PDB entry 8EOF | electron microscopy, 3.30 A resolution | chains D and E of the 9 polymer chains in the assembly

== Chain D ==
Molecule: DNA-directed RNA polymerase subunit beta'
Organism: Mycobacterium tuberculosis H37Rv
Notes: EC 2.7.7.6
Reference sequence: P9WGY7 (RPOC_MYCTU); residues 1-1316 here = UniProt positions 1-1316
Amino-acid sequence (1316 residues; numbered 1 to 1316; the number before each row is that of its first residue):
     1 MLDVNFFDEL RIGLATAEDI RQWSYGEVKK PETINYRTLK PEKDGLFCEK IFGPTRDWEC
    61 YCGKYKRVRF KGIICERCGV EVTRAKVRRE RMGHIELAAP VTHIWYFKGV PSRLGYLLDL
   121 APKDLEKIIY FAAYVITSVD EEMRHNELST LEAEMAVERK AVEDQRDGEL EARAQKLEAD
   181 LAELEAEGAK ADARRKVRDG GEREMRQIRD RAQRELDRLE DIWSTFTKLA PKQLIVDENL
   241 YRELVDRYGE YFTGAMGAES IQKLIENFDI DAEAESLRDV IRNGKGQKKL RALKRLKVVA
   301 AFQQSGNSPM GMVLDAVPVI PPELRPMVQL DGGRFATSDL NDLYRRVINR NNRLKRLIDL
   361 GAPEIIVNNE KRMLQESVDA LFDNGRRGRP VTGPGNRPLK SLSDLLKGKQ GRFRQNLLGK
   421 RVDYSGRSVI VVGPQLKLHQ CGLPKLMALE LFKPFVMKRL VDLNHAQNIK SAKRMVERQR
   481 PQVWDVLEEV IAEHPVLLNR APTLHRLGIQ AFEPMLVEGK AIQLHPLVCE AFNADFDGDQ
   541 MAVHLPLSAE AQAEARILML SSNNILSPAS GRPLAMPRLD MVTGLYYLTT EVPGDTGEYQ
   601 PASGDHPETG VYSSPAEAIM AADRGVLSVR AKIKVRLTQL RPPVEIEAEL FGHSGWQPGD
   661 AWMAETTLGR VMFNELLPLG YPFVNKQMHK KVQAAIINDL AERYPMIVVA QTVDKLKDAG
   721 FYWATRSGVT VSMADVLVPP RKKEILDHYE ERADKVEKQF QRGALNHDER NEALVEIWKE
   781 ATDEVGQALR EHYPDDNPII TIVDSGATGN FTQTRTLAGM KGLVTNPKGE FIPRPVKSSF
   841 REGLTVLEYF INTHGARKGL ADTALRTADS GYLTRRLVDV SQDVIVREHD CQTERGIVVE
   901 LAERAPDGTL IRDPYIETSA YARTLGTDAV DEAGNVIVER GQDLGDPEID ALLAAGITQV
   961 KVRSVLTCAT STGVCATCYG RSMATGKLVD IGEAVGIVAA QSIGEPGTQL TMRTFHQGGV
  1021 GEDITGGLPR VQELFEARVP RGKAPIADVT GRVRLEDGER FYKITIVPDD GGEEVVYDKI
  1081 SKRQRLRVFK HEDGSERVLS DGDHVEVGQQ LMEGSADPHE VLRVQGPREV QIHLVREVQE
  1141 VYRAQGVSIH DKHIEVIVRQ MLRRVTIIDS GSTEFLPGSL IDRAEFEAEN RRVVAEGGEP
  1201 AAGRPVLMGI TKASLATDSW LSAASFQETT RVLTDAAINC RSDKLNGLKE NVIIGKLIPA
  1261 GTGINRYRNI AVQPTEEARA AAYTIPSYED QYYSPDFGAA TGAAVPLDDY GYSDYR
Unresolved in the structure: 1, 1014-1024, 1283-1316
Metal / ion sites: Zn2+ site 1: Cys60, Cys62, Cys75, Cys78; Mg2+: Asp535, Asp537, Asp539 (shared with 1 residue of chain R); Zn2+ site 2: Cys891, Cys968, Cys975, Cys978
Swiss-Prot annotation at these positions:
  - binding site (Zn(2+)): Cys60, Cys62, Cys75, Cys78, Cys891, Cys968, Cys975, Cys978
  - binding site (Mg(2+)): Asp535, Asp537, Asp539

== Chain E ==
Molecule: DNA-directed RNA polymerase subunit omega
Organism: Mycobacterium tuberculosis H37Rv
Notes: EC 2.7.7.6
Reference sequence: P9WGY5 (RPOZ_MYCTU); residue numbers follow UniProt; this construct covers 1-110
Amino-acid sequence (110 residues; row label = number of the first residue in the row):
     1 MSISQSDASL AAVPAVDQFD PSSGASGGYD TPLGITNPPI DELLDRVSSK YALVIYAAKR
    61 ARQINDYYNQ LGEGILEYVG PLVEPGLQEK PLSIALREIH ADLLEHTEGE
Unresolved in the structure: 1-26, 110

== Chain D / chain E interface ==
Residue-residue contacts - 54 pairs, chain D then chain E:
  His439(D) - Leu33(E)
  His439(D) - Thr36(E)
  Arg459(D) - Gln88(E)  hydrogen bond
  Glu489(D) - Lys90(E)
  Val490(D) - Lys90(E)  hydrogen bond (backbone-side chain)
  Ala492(D) - Lys90(E)  hydrogen bond (backbone-side chain)
  Glu493(D) - Gly34(E)
  Glu493(D) - Ser93(E)  hydrogen bond
  Glu513(D) - Ile35(E)
  Glu550(D) - Ala58(E)
  Glu550(D) - Arg62(E)  salt bridge
  Ala553(D) - Val54(E)  hydrophobic
  Ala553(D) - Leu92(E)
  Glu554(D) - Val54(E)
  Arg556(D) - Ile35(E)
  Arg556(D) - Ser93(E)
  Arg556(D) - Leu96(E)
  Leu558(D) - Lys50(E)
  Leu558(D) - Tyr51(E)  hydrophobic
  Leu560(D) - Ile35(E)  hydrophobic
  Asn563(D) - Ile40(E)
  Met706(D) - Ile40(E)  hydrophobic
  Ile707(D) - Tyr29(E)  hydrophobic
  Ile707(D) - Asp41(E)
  Gln711(D) - Tyr29(E)
  Gln711(D) - Asp30(E)  hydrogen bond (side chain-backbone)
  Asp990(D) - Ser49(E)
  Asp990(D) - Lys50(E)
  Asp990(D) - Tyr51(E)
  Glu993(D) - Tyr51(E)
  Thr1262(D) - Tyr51(E)
  Arg1266(D) - Glu108(E)  salt bridge
  Arg1266(D) - Gly109(E)  hydrogen bond (backbone-backbone)
  Tyr1267(D) - Ser49(E)  hydrogen bond
  Tyr1267(D) - Tyr51(E)  hydrophobic
  Tyr1267(D) - Ile55(E)
  Tyr1267(D) - Glu108(E)
  Ile1270(D) - Ala52(E)  hydrophobic
  Ile1270(D) - Lys59(E)  hydrogen bond (backbone-side chain)
  Ile1270(D) - His106(E)
  Ile1270(D) - Thr107(E)
  Ala1271(D) - His106(E)
  Ala1271(D) - Thr107(E)  hydrogen bond (backbone-backbone)
  Val1272(D) - Tyr56(E)  hydrophobic
  Val1272(D) - Lys59(E)
  Val1272(D) - Gln63(E)
  Val1272(D) - Glu105(E)
  Gln1273(D) - Glu105(E)  hydrogen bond (backbone-backbone)
  Pro1274(D) - Val79(E)  hydrophobic
  Pro1274(D) - Leu82(E)  hydrophobic
  Pro1274(D) - Leu103(E)
  Thr1275(D) - Leu103(E)  hydrogen bond (backbone-backbone)
  Ala1278(D) - Leu82(E)  hydrophobic
  Ala1278(D) - Leu103(E)  hydrophobic
Interface residues without a listed pair, chain D (44 interface residues in all): Pro495, Ala549, Gln552, Ile557, Ser562, Pro705, Val708, Lys715, Ile991, Gly992, Gly1261, Asn1265, Arg1268, Asn1269, Arg1279
Interface residues without a listed pair, chain E (37 interface residues in all): Thr31, Pro32, Asn37, Pro39, Leu104

== Summary ==
44 residues of chain D and 37 residues of chain E are in contact, with 11 hydrogen bonds and 2 salt bridges.
Polar contacts include Glu550(D)-Arg62(E), Arg1266(D)-Glu108(E) and Arg459(D)-Gln88(E). Curated annotation
(UniProt) lists 8 Zn2+-binding residues and 3 Mg2+-binding residues on chain D.
Chain D is DNA-directed RNA polymerase subunit beta' and chain E is DNA-directed RNA polymerase subunit omega,
both from Mycobacterium tuberculosis H37Rv; the structure, Mycobacterium tuberculosis transcription elongation
complex with Bacillus subtilis NusG (EC_PG), was determined by electron microscopy (same publication as 8EHQ,
8EJ3, 8EOE, 8EOS, 8EOT and 8EXY).
